PDB entry 7VD6 | electron microscopy, 2.80 A resolution | chains 12 and 13 of the 11 polymer chains in the assembly

Chain 12:
Molecule: Fcpb2, Fucoxanthin chlorophyll a/c-binding protein
Source organism: Chaetoceros gracilis
Chain sequence (207 residues; each row starts with the number of its first residue):
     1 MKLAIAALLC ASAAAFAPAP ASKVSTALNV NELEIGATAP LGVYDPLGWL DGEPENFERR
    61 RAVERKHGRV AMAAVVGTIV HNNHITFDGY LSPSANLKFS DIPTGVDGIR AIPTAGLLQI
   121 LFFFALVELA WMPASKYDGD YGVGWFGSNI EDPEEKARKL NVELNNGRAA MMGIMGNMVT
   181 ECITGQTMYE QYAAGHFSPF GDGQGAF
Not modelled in the structure: 1-30, 200-207
Bound ions: chlorophyll a Mg site 1 near E64 (its only coordinating residue here); Chlorophyll c1 Mg site 1 near Q119 (its only coordinating residue here); Chlorophyll c1 Mg site 2 near E128 (its only coordinating residue here); chlorophyll a Mg site 2 near E163 (its only coordinating residue here); Chlorophyll c1 Mg site 3 near N166 (its only coordinating residue here)
Ligand contacts:
  - Fucoxanthin (A86; (3S,3'S,5R,5'R,6S,6'R,8'R)-3,5'-dihydroxy-8-oxo-6',7'-didehydro-5,5',6,6',7,8-hexahydro-5,6-epoxy-beta,beta-caroten-3'- yl acetate), molecule 1: P40, L41, N165, R168, A169, M172
  - Fucoxanthin (A86), molecule 2: Y44, P46, L47, H67, V70, A71, A74, T78, H81, G105, V106, G108, I109, M171, M172, I174, M175, M178
  - Fucoxanthin (A86), molecule 3: W49, R60, M175, M178, V179, C182, I183
  - Fucoxanthin (A86), molecule 4: K66, R69, V70, A73, Y90, L91, P93, F99, I120, F124, V127, E128, M132
  - Fucoxanthin (A86), molecule 5: M72, V75, V76, I79, M132, V143, G144, W145, F146, N166, A169, A170, G173, G176, N177, M188, Y192
  - Fucoxanthin (A86), molecule 6: I79, N82, N83, W145, K159, M188, Y189, Y192
  - Fucoxanthin (A86), molecule 7: W145, F146, G147
  - Fucoxanthin (A86), molecule 8: Y189, Y192, A193
  - chlorophyll a (CLA), molecule 1: L33, E34, G36, A37, G42, V43, Y44, D45, L47, W49, L50, F57, R60, R61, V63, E64, H67, R168, M171, M172, M175
  - chlorophyll a (CLA), molecule 2: T38, A39, P40, R158, N161, V162, N165, N166, A169
  - chlorophyll a (CLA), molecule 3: R59, R60, V63, H67, M175
  - chlorophyll a (CLA), molecule 4: R65, R69, M72, M132, D138, G139, D140, Y141, G142, V143, G144, W145, G147, S148, N149, I150, K156, K159, L160, V162, E163, N166
  - chlorophyll a (CLA), molecule 5: V70, A73, A74, V76, G77, V80, H81, I85, T86, F87, L91, F99, I102, P103, T104, G108, I109, I112, I120, F124
  - chlorophyll a (CLA), molecule 6: V106, D107, I109, R110, L117, M178, C182
  - chlorophyll a (CLA), molecule 7: F123, L126, A130, W131, M132, Y141, G142
  - chlorophyll a (CLA), molecule 8: M172, G173, M175, G176, V179, T180, I183, T184, Q191, F197, S198, P199
  - Chlorophyll c1 (KC1), molecule 1: R59, A62, V63, K66, H67, V70, L121, F124, A125, E128, L129, A134, S135, Y137
  - Chlorophyll c1 (KC1), molecule 2: V75, V76, I79, W145, R158, K159, V162, N166, A169
  - Chlorophyll c1 (KC1), molecule 3: L91, S92, P93, S94, I112, P113, A115, G116, Q119, I120, F123, F124
From the paper describing this entry:
  - binding site for chlorophyll a: W131

Chain 13:
Molecule: Chlorophyll a/b-binding protein
Source organism: Chaetoceros gracilis
UniProt: A0A679BXP6 (A0A679BXP6_9STRA); numbering as in UniProt (aligned over 1-207)
Chain sequence (207 residues; numbered 1 to 207; the number before each row is that of its first residue):
     1 MKLAVAALLV ASAAAFAPAP ASKASTSLKV SEIELGVTEP LGVYDPLGWL ESEPEAFERR
    61 RAVERKHGRV AMAAVVGTIV HNNHIVFDGY LSPSNNLKFS DIPTGVDGIR AIPTAGLAQI
   121 LAFFALVELA WMPASKYDGD YGVGYFGTDI KDPEEKARKL NVELNNGRAA MMGIMGNMVA
   181 EVLTGQTMYE QYASGHISPF GDGQGVF
Not modelled in the structure: 1-30, 200-207
Bound ions: chlorophyll a Mg site 1 near E64 (its only coordinating residue here); Chlorophyll c1 Mg site 1 near Q119 (its only coordinating residue here); Chlorophyll c1 Mg site 2 near E128 (its only coordinating residue here); chlorophyll a Mg site 2 near E163 (its only coordinating residue here); Chlorophyll c1 Mg site 3 near N166 (its only coordinating residue here)
Ligand contacts:
  - Fucoxanthin (A86; (3S,3'S,5R,5'R,6S,6'R,8'R)-3,5'-dihydroxy-8-oxo-6',7'-didehydro-5,5',6,6',7,8-hexahydro-5,6-epoxy-beta,beta-caroten-3'- yl acetate), molecule 1: P40, L41, N165, R168, A169, M172
  - Fucoxanthin (A86), molecule 2: Y44, P46, L47, H67, V70, A71, A74, T78, H81, G105, V106, G108, I109, M171, M172, I174, M175, M178
  - Fucoxanthin (A86), molecule 3: W49, E53, R60, M175, M178, V179, V182, L183
  - Fucoxanthin (A86), molecule 4: K66, R69, V70, A73, Y90, L91, P93, F99, I120, F124, V127, E128, M132
  - Fucoxanthin (A86), molecule 5: M72, A73, V75, V76, I79, M132, V143, G144, Y145, F146, N166, A169, A170, G173, G176, N177, M188, Y192
  - Fucoxanthin (A86), molecule 6: I79, N82, N83, Y145, F146, M188, Y189, Y192
  - Fucoxanthin (A86), molecule 7: Y189, Y192, A193
  - chlorophyll a (CLA), molecule 1: I33, G36, V37, L41, G42, V43, Y44, D45, L47, W49, L50, F57, R60, R61, V63, E64, H67, R168, M171, M172, M175
  - chlorophyll a (CLA), molecule 2: T38, E39, P40, R158, N161, V162, N165, N166, A169
  - chlorophyll a (CLA), molecule 3: R65, R69, M72, M132, D138, G139, D140, Y141, G142, V143, G144, Y145, G147, T148, D149, I150, K156, K159, L160, V162, E163, N166
  - chlorophyll a (CLA), molecule 4: A73, A74, V76, G77, V80, H81, I85, V86, F87, L91, F99, I102, G108, I109, I112, F124
  - chlorophyll a (CLA), molecule 5: V106, D107, I109, R110, L117, M178, V182
  - chlorophyll a (CLA), molecule 6: F123, L126, V127, A130, W131, M132
  - chlorophyll a (CLA), molecule 7: A169, M172, G173, M175, G176, V179, A180, L183, T184, Q191, H196, I197, P199
  - Chlorophyll c1 (KC1), molecule 1: R59, V63, H67, M175
  - Chlorophyll c1 (KC1), molecule 2: R59, A62, V63, K66, H67, V70, L121, F124, A125, E128, L129, A134, S135, Y137
  - Chlorophyll c1 (KC1), molecule 3: V75, V76, I79, Y145, R158, K159, V162, N166, A169
  - Chlorophyll c1 (KC1), molecule 4: L91, S92, P93, S94, N95, I112, P113, A115, G116, Q119, I120, F123
From the paper describing this entry:
  - binding site for chlorophyll a: E64, H81, W131, E163
  - binding site for 1,2-dipalmitoyl-phosphatidyl-glycerole: S94
  - binding site for Chlorophyll c1: H67, Q119, E128, N166

Chain 12 / chain 13 interface:
Residue-residue contacts (4):
  D152(12) - K151(13)  salt bridge
  E155(12) - D149(13)
  R158(12) - G142(13)
  R158(12) - V143(13)
Interface residues without a listed pair, chain 12 (4 interface residues in all): K159
Interface residues without a listed pair, chain 13 (5 interface residues in all): G147
The authors on this interface:
  - specific contacts: D152(12)-K151(13)

In short:
Chain 12 and chain 13 form an interface of 4 and 5 residues respectively, with 1 salt bridge. The salt-bridged
pair is D152(12)-K151(13). The paper describes a contact between D152(12) and K151(13). From the paper: a
binding site for chlorophyll a at W131(12) and E64(13) among others; a binding site for Chlorophyll c1 at
H67(13), Q119(13) and E128(13) among others.
Here chain 12 is Fcpb2, Fucoxanthin chlorophyll a/c-binding protein and chain 13 is Chlorophyll a/b-binding
protein, both from Chaetoceros gracilis. Entry 7VD6 (Structure of S1M1-type FCPII complex from diatom) was
determined by electron microscopy.
